Entry 8HBD (electron microscopy, 2.99 A resolution); this record covers chains B and G of the 6 polymer chains in the assembly.

[Chain B]
Name: Guanine nucleotide-binding protein G(I)/G(S)/G(T) subunit beta-1
Organism: Homo sapiens
UniProtKB: P62873 (GBB1_HUMAN); residues 2-340 here = UniProt positions 2-340
Chain sequence (377 residues; each row starts with the number of its first residue; numbers below 1 keep their minus sign (Met-10 is residue -10)):
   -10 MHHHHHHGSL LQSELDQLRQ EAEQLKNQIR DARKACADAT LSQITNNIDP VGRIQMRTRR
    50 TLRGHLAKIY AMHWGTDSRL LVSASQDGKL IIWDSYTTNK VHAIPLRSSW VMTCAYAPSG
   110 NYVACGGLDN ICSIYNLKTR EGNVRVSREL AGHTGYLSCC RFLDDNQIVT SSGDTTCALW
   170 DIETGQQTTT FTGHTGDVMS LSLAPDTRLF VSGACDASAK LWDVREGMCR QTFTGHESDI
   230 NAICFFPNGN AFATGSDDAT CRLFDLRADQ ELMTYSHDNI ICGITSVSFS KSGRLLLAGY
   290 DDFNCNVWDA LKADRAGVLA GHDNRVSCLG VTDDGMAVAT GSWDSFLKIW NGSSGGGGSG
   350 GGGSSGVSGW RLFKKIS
Unresolved in the structure: -10 to 1, 341-366
Sequence notes: initiating methionine (-10); expression tag (-9 to 1, 341-366)
Cystine bridges: Cys121-Cys149

[Chain G]
Name: Guanine nucleotide-binding protein G(I)/G(S)/G(O) subunit gamma-2
Organism: Homo sapiens
UniProtKB: P59768 (GBG2_HUMAN); residues 1-71 here = UniProt positions 1-71
Chain sequence (71 residues; numbered 1 to 71; the number before each row is that of its first residue):
     1 MASNNTASIA QARKLVEQLK MEANIDRIKV SKAAADLMAY CEAHAKEDPL LTPVPASENP
    61 FREKKFFCAI L
Unresolved in the structure: 1-7, 64-71

[Chain B / chain G interface]
Contacting residue pairs (77; chain B residue first):
  Leu4(B) - Ser8(G)
  Leu7(B) - Ala12(G)  hydrophobic
  Leu7(B) - Val16(G)
  Leu14(B) - Leu19(G)  hydrophobic
  Leu14(B) - Lys20(G)
  Lys15(B) - Leu19(G)
  Ile18(B) - Glu22(G)
  Ile18(B) - Arg27(G)
  Arg22(B) - Glu22(G)  salt bridge
  Cys25(B) - Ile28(G)  hydrogen bond (side chain-backbone)
  Cys25(B) - Lys29(G)
  Cys25(B) - Val30(G)
  Ala26(B) - Val30(G)  hydrophobic
  Asp27(B) - Lys29(G)
  Asp27(B) - Val30(G)
  Asp27(B) - Ser31(G)  hydrogen bond
  Ala28(B) - Val30(G)
  Leu30(B) - Ala34(G)  hydrophobic
  Ile33(B) - Ala34(G)  hydrophobic
  Ile33(B) - Met38(G)  hydrophobic
  Thr34(B) - Met38(G)
  Ile37(B) - Met38(G)  hydrophobic
  Val40(B) - Leu51(G)  hydrophobic
  Ile43(B) - Leu50(G)
  Met45(B) - Leu50(G)  hydrophobic
  Arg48(B) - Asn59(G)
  Arg48(B) - Phe61(G)
  Arg49(B) - Pro60(G)  hydrogen bond (side chain-backbone)
  Arg49(B) - Phe61(G)  hydrogen bond (side chain-backbone)
  Arg49(B) - Arg62(G)
  Ser84(B) - Phe61(G)
  Tyr85(B) - Pro60(G)
  Tyr85(B) - Phe61(G)  hydrophobic
  Cys218(B) - Gln18(G)
  Arg219(B) - Glu22(G)
  Thr221(B) - Glu22(G)  hydrogen bond (backbone-side chain)
  Phe235(B) - Leu37(G)  hydrophobic
  Phe235(B) - Tyr40(G)  hydrophobic
  Phe235(B) - Cys41(G)  hydrophobic
  Pro236(B) - Tyr40(G)
  Asn237(B) - Asp36(G)
  Asn237(B) - Leu37(G)
  Asn237(B) - Tyr40(G)
  Asn239(B) - Asp36(G)
  Asp254(B) - Ala33(G)
  Arg256(B) - Arg27(G)
  Arg256(B) - Ile28(G)  hydrogen bond (backbone-backbone)
  Arg256(B) - Asp36(G)  salt bridge
  Ala257(B) - Arg27(G)
  Ala257(B) - Ile28(G)
  Ala257(B) - Val30(G)  hydrophobic
  Asp258(B) - Glu22(G)
  Asp258(B) - Arg27(G)  salt bridge
  Gln259(B) - Val30(G)
  Leu261(B) - Val30(G)  hydrophobic
  Ser279(B) - Asp48(G)  hydrogen bond
  Ser279(B) - Leu50(G)
  Lys280(B) - Glu47(G)
  Lys280(B) - Asp48(G)
  Ser281(B) - Tyr40(G)
  Ser281(B) - Cys41(G)
  Ser281(B) - His44(G)
  Ser281(B) - Asp48(G)  hydrogen bond
  Gly282(B) - Cys41(G)
  Arg283(B) - Cys41(G)
  Leu284(B) - Leu50(G)  hydrophobic
  Leu300(B) - Met38(G)  hydrophobic
  Asp323(B) - Pro49(G)
  Gly324(B) - Pro49(G)
  Gly324(B) - Leu50(G)
  Met325(B) - Pro49(G)  hydrophobic
  Met325(B) - Pro60(G)
  Ala326(B) - Phe61(G)  hydrophobic
  Val327(B) - Leu50(G)  hydrophobic
  Ile338(B) - Phe61(G)  hydrophobic
  Asn340(B) - Asn59(G)  hydrogen bond
  Asn340(B) - Phe61(G)
Also at the interface, not in a pair above, chain B (59 interface residues in all): Glu10, Ala11, Gln17, Ala21, Trp63, Ser67, Lys209, Gln220, Ala240, Leu252, Leu286
Also at the interface, not in a pair above, chain G (37 interface residues in all): Ala23, Ile25, Asp26, Lys32, Ala35, Ala45, Glu58, Glu63

[In short]
59 residues of chain B face 37 of chain G across their interface; the contacts include 9 hydrogen bonds and 3
salt bridges. Among the polar pairs are Arg22(B)-Glu22(G), Arg256(B)-Asp36(G) and Asp258(B)-Arg27(G).
Here chain B is Guanine nucleotide-binding protein G(I)/G(S)/G(T) subunit beta-1 and chain G is Guanine
nucleotide-binding protein G(I)/G(S)/G(O) subunit gamma-2, both from Homo sapiens. Entry 8HBD (Cryo-EM
structure of IRL1620-bound ETBR-Gi complex) was determined by electron microscopy (same publication as 8HCQ
and 8HCX).
